PDB entry 7SEP | electron microscopy, 3.80 A resolution | chains A and B

== Chain A (and B) ==
Molecule: Gag-Pol polyprotein
From: Human immunodeficiency virus type 1 BH10
Notes: fragment: PR-RT portion, residues 479-1447; chain B of this document is another copy of the same molecule, construct and numbering; everything in this record applies to it too
UniProt: P03366 (POL_HV1B1); residues -120 to 848 here correspond to UniProt positions 479-1447 (UniProt number = residue number + 599)
Sequence (1053 residues; numbered -204 to 848; the number before each row is that of its first residue; numbers below 1 keep their minus sign (Met-204 is residue -204)):
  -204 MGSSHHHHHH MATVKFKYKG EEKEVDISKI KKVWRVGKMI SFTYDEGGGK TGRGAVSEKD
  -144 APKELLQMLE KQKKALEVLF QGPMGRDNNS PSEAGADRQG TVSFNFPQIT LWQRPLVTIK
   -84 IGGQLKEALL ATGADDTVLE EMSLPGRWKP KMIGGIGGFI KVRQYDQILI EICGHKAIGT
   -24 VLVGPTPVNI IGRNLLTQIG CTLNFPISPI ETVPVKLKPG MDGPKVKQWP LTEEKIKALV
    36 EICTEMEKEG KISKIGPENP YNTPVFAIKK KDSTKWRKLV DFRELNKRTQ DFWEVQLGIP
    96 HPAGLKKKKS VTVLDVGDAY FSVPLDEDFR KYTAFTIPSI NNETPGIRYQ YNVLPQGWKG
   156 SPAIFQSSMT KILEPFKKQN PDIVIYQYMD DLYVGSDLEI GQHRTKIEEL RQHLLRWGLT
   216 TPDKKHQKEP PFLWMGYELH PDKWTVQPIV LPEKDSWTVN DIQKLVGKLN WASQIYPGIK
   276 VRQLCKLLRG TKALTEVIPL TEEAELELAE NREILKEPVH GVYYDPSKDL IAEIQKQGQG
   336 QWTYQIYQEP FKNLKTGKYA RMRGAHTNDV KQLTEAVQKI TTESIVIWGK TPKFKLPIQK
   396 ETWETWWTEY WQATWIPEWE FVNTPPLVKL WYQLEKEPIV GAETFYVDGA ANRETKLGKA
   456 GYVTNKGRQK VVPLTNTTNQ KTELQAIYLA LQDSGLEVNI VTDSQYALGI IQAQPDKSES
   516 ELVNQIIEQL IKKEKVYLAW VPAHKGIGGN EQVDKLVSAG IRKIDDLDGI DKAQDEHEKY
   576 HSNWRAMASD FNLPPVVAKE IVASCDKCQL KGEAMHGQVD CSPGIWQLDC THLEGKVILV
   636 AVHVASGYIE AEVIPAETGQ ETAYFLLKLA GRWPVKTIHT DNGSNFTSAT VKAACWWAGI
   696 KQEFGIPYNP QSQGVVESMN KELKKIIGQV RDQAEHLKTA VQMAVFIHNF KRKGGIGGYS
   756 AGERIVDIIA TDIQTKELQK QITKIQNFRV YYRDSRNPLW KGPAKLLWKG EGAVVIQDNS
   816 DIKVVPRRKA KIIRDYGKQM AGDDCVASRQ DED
Disordered / not traced: -204 to 3, 68-69, 90-92, 134-141, 219-223, 554-848 (chain B: -204 to 6, 216-231, 283-287, 358-360, 429-848)
Construct notes: initiating methionine (-204); expression tag (-203 to -121); engineered mutation Ala-74 (Asp525 in P03366), Asp560 (Leu1159 in P03366), Asp561 (Phe1160 in P03366)
UniProt features mapped onto this chain:
  - zinc finger: Asp563 to Gln604 (Integrase-type)
  - DNA-binding region: Phe783 to Asp830 (Integrase-type)
  - region: Pro-98 to Leu-94 (Dimerization of protease), Gly-50 to Lys-44 (Dimerization of protease), Asn-11 to Pro1 (Dimerization of protease), Phe227 to His235 (RT 'primer grip')
  - motif: Trp398 to Trp414 (Tryptophan repeat motif)
  - binding site (Mg(2+)): Asp110, Asp185, Asp186, Asp443, Glu478, Asp498, Asp549, Asp624, Asp676, Glu712
  - binding site (Zn(2+)): His572, His576, Cys600, Cys603
  - site: Phe-99, Pro-98 (Cleavage), Phe0, Pro1 (Cleavage), Trp401 (Essential for RT p66/p51 heterodimerization), Trp414 (Essential for RT p66/p51 heterodimerization), Phe440, Tyr441 (Cleavage)
Reported in the primary citation:
  - conformationally variable residues (order/disorder transition): Gln428

== How chain A and chain B interact ==
Residue-residue contacts (68):
  Val8(A) with Pro52(B)
  Pro9(A) with Glu53(B)
  Asp86(A) with Pro55(B)
  Phe87(A) with Pro52(B)
  Trp88(A) with Lys22(B); Pro52(B); Tyr56(B); Asn57(B); Thr131(B)
  Gly93(A) with Asn137(B)
  Pro95(A) with Asn136(B); Asn137(B)
  His96(A) with Asn136(B), hydrogen bond (backbone-side chain)
  Gly99(A) with Asn136(B)
  Gln161(A) with Pro140(B)
  Ser162(A) with Pro52(B); Arg143(B), hydrogen bond
  Thr165(A) with Pro140(B)
  Tyr181(A) with Glu138(B), hydrogen bond
  Arg358(A) with Gln394(B)
  Gln373(A) with Glu396(B); Thr397(B); Thr400(B), hydrogen bond; Trp401(B)
  Thr376(A) with Trp401(B)
  Thr377(A) with Thr400(B)
  Ile380(A) with Pro25(B), hydrophobic; Leu26(B)
  Val381(A) with Pro25(B), hydrophobic; Asn136(B), hydrogen bond (backbone-backbone)
  Ile382(A) with Ile135(B); Asn136(B)
  Trp383(A) with Glu28(B); Ile135(B)
  Gly384(A) with Thr27(B); Glu28(B); Ile135(B)
  Lys385(A) with Glu28(B), salt bridge
  Trp402(A) with Thr362(B); Asp364(B)
  Thr403(A) with Gly333(B)
  Tyr405(A) with Lys331(B), hydrogen bond (backbone-side chain)
  Trp406(A) with Lys331(B); Pro420(B), hydrophobic
  Gln407(A) with Lys331(B); Pro392(B); Val417(B); Asn418(B)
  Ala408(A) with Asp364(B); Leu368(B), hydrophobic; Pro392(B), hydrogen bond (backbone-backbone); Ile393(B)
  Thr409(A) with Asp364(B), hydrogen bond (backbone-side chain)
  Trp410(A) with Trp401(B); Glu404(B)
  Pro412(A) with Trp401(B), hydrophobic
  Pro433(A) with Asn255(B)
  Val435(A) with Thr290(B)
  Thr439(A) with Leu289(B)
  Val496(A) with Gln258(B)
  Tyr532(A) with Asn255(B), hydrogen bond
  Trp535(A) with Gly262(B); Asn265(B)
  Val536(A) with Gln258(B)
  Pro537(A) with Asn265(B)
  Gly541(A) with Cys280(B)
  Ile542(A) with Leu282(B)
  Gly543(A) with Leu282(B)
Also at the interface, not in a pair above, chain A (50 interface residues in all): Gln85, Ile94, Ala158, Ile159, Lys374, Gly436, Tyr441
Also at the interface, not in a pair above, chain B (49 interface residues in all): Glu29, Asn54, Val261, Trp337, His361, Val365, Leu422, Lys424

== Overview ==
Chain A and chain B form an interface of 50 and 49 residues respectively; the contacts include 9 hydrogen
bonds and 1 salt bridge. Among the polar pairs are Lys385(A)-Glu28(B), His96(A)-Asn136(B) and
Ser162(A)-Arg143(B). UniProt lists a DNA-binding region, 10 Mg2+-binding residues and 4 Zn2+-binding residues
on chain A. The paper reports conformational variability at Gln428(A).
Chain A and chain B are both Gag-Pol polyprotein (Human immunodeficiency virus type 1 BH10); the structure,
Cryo-EM Structure of the RT component of the HIV-1 Pol Polyprotein, was determined by electron microscopy
together with 7SJX from the same study.
